PDB entry 2W0C | X-ray diffraction, 7.00 A resolution (low resolution: residue-level contacts below are approximate; hydrogen-bond / salt-bridge calls are withheld) | chains A and P of the 16 polymer chains in the assembly

== Chain A ==
Protein: Major capsid protein P2
Source organism: Pseudoalteromonas phage PM2
Reference sequence: P15794 (CAPSD_BPPM2); residue numbers follow UniProt; this construct covers 1-269
Sequence (269 residues; each row starts with the number of its first residue):
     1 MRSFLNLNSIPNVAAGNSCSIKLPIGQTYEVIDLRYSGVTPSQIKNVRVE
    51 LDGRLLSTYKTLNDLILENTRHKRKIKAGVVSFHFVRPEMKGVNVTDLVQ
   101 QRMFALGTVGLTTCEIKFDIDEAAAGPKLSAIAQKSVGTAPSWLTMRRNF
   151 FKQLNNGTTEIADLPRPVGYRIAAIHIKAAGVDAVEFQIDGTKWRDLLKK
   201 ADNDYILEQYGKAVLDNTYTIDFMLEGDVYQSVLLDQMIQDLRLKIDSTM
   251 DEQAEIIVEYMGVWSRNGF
Bound ions: Ca2+: M103, A105, P141, W143

== Chain P ==
Protein: Protein P3
Source organism: Pseudoalteromonas phage PM2
Reference sequence: Q9XJR6 (P3_BPPM2); numbering as in UniProt (aligned over 1-104)
Sequence (104 residues; each row starts with the number of its first residue):
     1 MNTSVPTSVPTNQSVWGNVSTGLDALISGWARVEQIKAAKASTGQGRVEQ
    51 AMTPELDNGAAVVVEAPKKAAQPSETLVFGVPQKTLLLGFGGLLVLGLVM
   101 RGNK
Not modelled in the structure: 66-104

== Chain A / chain P interface ==
Contacting residue pairs (8; chain A residue first):
  V93(A) with N2(P)
  N94(A) with M1(P); N2(P); T3(P); S4(P)
  V95(A) with N2(P)
  Y230(A) with M1(P); N2(P)
Also at the interface, not in a pair above, chain A (6 interface residues in all): G92, R171

== Summary ==
The interface between chain A and chain P involves 6 residues on one side and 4 on the other. The Ca2+ site is
built by M103(A), A105(A), P141(A) and W143(A).
Chain A is Major capsid protein P2 and chain P is Protein P3, both from Pseudoalteromonas phage PM2; the
structure, X-ray structure of the entire lipid-containing bacteriophage PM2, was determined by X-ray
diffraction, deposited together with 2VVD, 2VVE and 2VVF.
